Entry 9C26 (X-ray diffraction, 2.00 A resolution); this record covers chain A.

Chain A:
Molecule: Cyan thermostable protein 0.5
Organism: synthetic construct
Notes: engineered mutation(s): Y67W, I199T (relative to thermal green protein)
Sequence (249 residues; each row starts with the number of its first residue; note: 2 numbers in that range are skipped by the numbering (no residue carries them; nothing is unmodelled there)):
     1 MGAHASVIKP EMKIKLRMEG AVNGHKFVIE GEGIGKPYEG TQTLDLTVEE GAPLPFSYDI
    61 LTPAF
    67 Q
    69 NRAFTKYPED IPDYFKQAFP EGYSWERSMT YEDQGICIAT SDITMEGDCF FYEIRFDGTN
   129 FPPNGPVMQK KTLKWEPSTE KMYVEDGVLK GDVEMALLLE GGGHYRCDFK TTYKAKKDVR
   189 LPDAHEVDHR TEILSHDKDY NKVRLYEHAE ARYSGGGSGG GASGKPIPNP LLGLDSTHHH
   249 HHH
Disordered / not traced: 1-5, 224-251
Modified / non-standard residues: Gln-67 (chromophore; 4M9)
Covalently attached groups: covalent link Phe-65/Gln-67; covalent link Gln-67/Asn-69

Overview:
Chain A is Cyan thermostable protein 0.5 (synthetic construct); the structure, Cyan thermostable protein (CTP)
0.5 at pH 6.5, was determined by X-ray diffraction (same publication as 9C23, 9C25 and 9CXP).
